PDB entry 7CTY | X-ray diffraction, 2.80 A resolution | chains A and B

# Chain A (and B)
Name: Bifunctional dihydrofolate reductase-thymidylate synthase
Source organism: Plasmodium falciparum
Notes: chain B of this document is another copy of the same molecule, construct and numbering; everything in this record applies to it too
UniProt: A7UD81 (A7UD81_PLAFA); numbering as in UniProt (aligned over 1-608)
Amino-acid sequence (608 residues; each row starts with the number of its first residue):
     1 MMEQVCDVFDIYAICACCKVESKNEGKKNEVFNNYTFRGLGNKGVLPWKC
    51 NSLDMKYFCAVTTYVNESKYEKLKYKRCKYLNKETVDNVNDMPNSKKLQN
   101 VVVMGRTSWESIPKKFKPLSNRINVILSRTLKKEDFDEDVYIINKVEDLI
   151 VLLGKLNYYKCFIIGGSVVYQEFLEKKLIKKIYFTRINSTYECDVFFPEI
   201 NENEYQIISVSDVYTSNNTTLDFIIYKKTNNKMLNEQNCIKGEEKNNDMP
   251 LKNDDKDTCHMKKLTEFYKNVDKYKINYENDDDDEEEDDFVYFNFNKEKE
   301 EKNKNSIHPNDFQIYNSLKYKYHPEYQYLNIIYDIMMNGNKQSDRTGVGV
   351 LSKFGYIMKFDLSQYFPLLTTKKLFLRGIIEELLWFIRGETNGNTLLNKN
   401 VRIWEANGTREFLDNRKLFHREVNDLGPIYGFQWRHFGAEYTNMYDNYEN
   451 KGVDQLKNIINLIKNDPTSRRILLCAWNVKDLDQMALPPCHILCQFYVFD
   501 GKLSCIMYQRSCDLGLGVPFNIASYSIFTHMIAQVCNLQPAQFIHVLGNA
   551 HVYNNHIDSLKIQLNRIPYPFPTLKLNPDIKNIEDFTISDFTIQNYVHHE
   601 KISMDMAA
Not modelled in the structure: 1-3, 23-28, 81-96, 232-282, 606-608 (chain B: 1-8, 23-28, 73-96, 229-284, 607-608)
Small-molecule neighbours:
  - GF3 (spiro[1H-2-benzofuran-3,4'-piperidine]): Ala-16, Leu-46, Asp-54, Met-55, Phe-58, Ser-108, Ser-111, Ile-112, Ile-164
  - NADPH (NDP; NADPH dihydro-nicotinamide-adenine-dinucleotide phosphate): Cys-15, Ala-16, Leu-40, Gly-41, Asn-42, Gly-44, Val-45, Leu-46, Trp-48, Gly-105, Arg-106, Thr-107, Ser-108, Ser-111, Leu-127, Ser-128, Arg-129, Thr-130, Leu-131, Asn-144, Lys-145, Val-146, Ile-164, Gly-165, Gly-166, Ser-167, Val-168, Val-169, Tyr-170, Glu-172, Val-195
From the paper describing this entry:
  - binding site for GF3: Asp-54, Phe-58
  - catalytic residues: Asp-54 (citing earlier work)

# Interface between chain A and chain B
Residue-residue contacts (167; chain A residue first):
  Tyr-12(A) with Glu-285(B)
  Leu-53(A) with Phe-295(B); Asn-296(B)
  Lys-56(A) with Phe-295(B); Asn-296(B), hydrogen bond
  Tyr-57(A) with Tyr-292(B); Phe-293(B); Phe-295(B), hydrophobic
  Val-61(A) with Tyr-292(B), hydrophobic
  Tyr-64(A) with Asp-288(B); Val-291(B), hydrophobic; Tyr-292(B), hydrophobic
  Lys-69(A) with Glu-287(B), salt bridge
  Tyr-159(A) with Asp-288(B), hydrogen bond
  Lys-160(A) with Asp-288(B), salt bridge; Tyr-292(B), hydrogen bond
  Phe-162(A) with Tyr-292(B)
  Lys-180(A) with Glu-285(B), salt bridge
  Lys-181(A) with Glu-285(B), hydrogen bond (side chain-backbone); Glu-286(B); Asp-289(B), salt bridge
  Tyr-183(A) with Asp-289(B), hydrogen bond; Tyr-292(B), hydrophobic
  Ile-208(A) with Glu-286(B); Asp-289(B)
  Val-210(A) with Phe-293(B)
  Ser-211(A) with Phe-293(B)
  Tyr-214(A) with Phe-295(B); Asn-296(B)
  Phe-223(A) with Phe-293(B); Phe-295(B), hydrophobic
  Ile-225(A) with Asp-289(B); Phe-293(B), hydrophobic
  Lys-227(A) with Glu-285(B), salt bridge; Glu-286(B), salt bridge
  Asp-284(A) with Lys-69(B); Lys-72(B), salt bridge
  Glu-285(A) with Tyr-12(B); Lys-160(B), salt bridge; Lys-180(B); Lys-181(B), salt bridge
  Glu-286(A) with Lys-319(B); Tyr-320(B)
  Glu-287(A) with Lys-69(B)
  Asp-288(A) with Tyr-64(B); Lys-69(B), salt bridge; Tyr-159(B), hydrogen bond; Lys-160(B), salt bridge
  Asp-289(A) with Lys-181(B), salt bridge; Tyr-183(B), hydrogen bond; Ile-225(B); Tyr-320(B)
  Phe-290(A) with Tyr-320(B); Tyr-322(B)
  Val-291(A) with Tyr-64(B), hydrophobic
  Tyr-292(A) with Val-61(B), hydrophobic; Tyr-64(B), hydrophobic; Phe-162(B); Tyr-183(B), hydrophobic
  Phe-293(A) with Tyr-57(B); Ser-209(B); Val-210(B); Ser-211(B); Phe-223(B); Ile-225(B), hydrophobic; Tyr-320(B), hydrophobic; Tyr-322(B), hydrophobic
  Phe-295(A) with Leu-53(B); Tyr-57(B), hydrophobic; Phe-223(B), hydrophobic
  Asn-296(A) with Leu-53(B); Lys-56(B), hydrogen bond
  Lys-319(A) with Glu-286(B)
  Tyr-320(A) with Glu-286(B), hydrogen bond (side chain-backbone); Phe-290(B)
  Tyr-322(A) with Phe-290(B)
  Asn-340(A) with Tyr-497(B), hydrogen bond; Phe-499(B)
  Lys-341(A) with Phe-499(B)
  Gln-342(A) with Tyr-497(B); Val-498(B), hydrogen bond (side chain-backbone); Phe-499(B)
  Ser-343(A) with Thr-468(B)
  Asp-344(A) with Arg-470(B), salt bridge
  Val-350(A) with Arg-470(B)
  Ser-352(A) with Tyr-497(B), hydrogen bond
  Phe-354(A) with Lys-359(B), hydrogen bond (backbone-side chain); Gln-495(B); Phe-496(B); Tyr-497(B), hydrophobic; Ser-504(B); Cys-505(B); Ile-506(B); Ile-544(B)
  Gly-355(A) with Lys-359(B), hydrogen bond (backbone-side chain); Ile-506(B)
  Ile-357(A) with Ile-357(B), hydrophobic
  Lys-359(A) with Phe-354(B), hydrogen bond (side chain-backbone); Gly-355(B), hydrogen bond (side chain-backbone)
  Arg-416(A) with Arg-471(B)
  Phe-437(A) with Asn-478(B); Val-479(B); Lys-480(B)
  Gly-438(A) with Lys-480(B)
  Val-453(A) with Val-479(B)
  Gln-455(A) with Val-479(B)
  Thr-468(A) with Ser-343(B); Asp-344(B); Arg-345(B)
  Arg-470(A) with Asp-344(B), salt bridge; Arg-510(B), hydrogen bond (backbone-side chain); Ser-511(B), hydrogen bond; Asn-549(B); His-551(B); Tyr-553(B), hydrogen bond
  Arg-471(A) with Arg-416(B); Leu-487(B); Pro-488(B); Arg-510(B)
  Leu-473(A) with Trp-477(B), hydrophobic; Arg-510(B)
  Cys-475(A) with Trp-477(B); Val-479(B), hydrophobic
  Trp-477(A) with Leu-473(B); Cys-475(B)
  Asn-478(A) with Phe-437(B)
  Val-479(A) with Phe-437(B), hydrophobic; Val-453(B), hydrophobic; Gln-455(B)
  Lys-480(A) with Phe-437(B); Gly-438(B)
  Pro-488(A) with Arg-471(B)
  Ile-492(A) with Leu-473(B), hydrophobic; Leu-493(B), hydrophobic
  Leu-493(A) with Ile-492(B), hydrophobic; Leu-493(B), hydrophobic
  Gln-495(A) with Phe-354(B); Tyr-508(B), hydrogen bond; Arg-510(B), hydrogen bond (side chain-backbone)
  Tyr-497(A) with Asn-340(B), hydrogen bond; Gln-342(B); Ser-352(B), hydrogen bond; Phe-354(B), hydrophobic; Asn-549(B)
  Val-498(A) with Gln-342(B), hydrogen bond (backbone-side chain)
  Phe-499(A) with Lys-304(B); Asn-340(B); Lys-341(B); Gln-342(B)
  Ser-504(A) with Phe-354(B)
  Cys-505(A) with Phe-354(B)
  Ile-506(A) with Phe-354(B), hydrophobic; Gly-355(B); Tyr-508(B)
  Tyr-508(A) with Gln-495(B), hydrogen bond; Ile-506(B)
  Arg-510(A) with Arg-470(B), hydrogen bond (side chain-backbone); Arg-471(B); Gln-495(B), hydrogen bond (backbone-side chain)
  Ser-511(A) with Arg-470(B)
  Ile-544(A) with Phe-354(B)
  Val-546(A) with Val-546(B), hydrophobic
  Gly-548(A) with Ile-506(B)
  Asn-549(A) with Arg-470(B); Tyr-497(B)
  His-551(A) with Arg-470(B)
  Tyr-553(A) with Arg-470(B)
Interface residues without a listed pair, chain A (87 interface residues in all): Ala-60, Asn-66, Ser-209, Asp-283, Lys-353, Leu-487, Phe-496, Leu-547
Interface residues without a listed pair, chain B (89 interface residues in all): Ala-60, Asn-66, Ile-208, Tyr-214, Ile-224, Lys-227, Lys-353, Ser-469, Leu-547, Gly-548

# Summary
87 residues of chain A face 89 of chain B across their interface; the contacts include 27 hydrogen bonds and
14 salt bridges. Among the polar pairs are Lys-69(A)/Glu-287(B), Lys-160(A)/Asp-288(B) and
Lys-180(A)/Glu-285(B). Bound to chain A: NADPH and compound GF3. The paper reports the catalytic residue
Asp-54(A); a binding site for GF3 at Asp-54(A) and Phe-58(A).
Chain A and chain B are both Bifunctional dihydrofolate reductase-thymidylate synthase (Plasmodium
falciparum); the structure, Wild type plasmodium falciparum dihydrofolate reductase-thymidylate synthase
(PfDHFR-TS), fragment 263, NADP+, dUMP, was determined by X-ray diffraction, deposited together with 7CTZ and
7CTW.
